9BNK - chains F and C of the 8 polymer chains in the assembly; structure by electron microscopy, 3.10 A resolution.

# Chain F
Name: Human immunodeficiency virus 1 envelope glycoprotein Gp120
Organism: Human immunodeficiency virus 1
UniProt: Q2N0S6 (Q2N0S6_9HIV1); the construct lacks a stretch of the UniProt sequence and is renumbered around it, so the offset changes along the chain: 32-141 = UniProt 31-140; 150-187 = UniProt 141-178; 188-309 = UniProt 187-308; 312-321 = UniProt 309-318; 2 more segments
Amino-acid sequence (473 residues; numbered 32 to 506 plus 9 insertion-coded residues; 11 numbers in that range are skipped by the numbering (no residue carries them; nothing is unmodelled there); the number before each row is that of its first residue; a row labelled like 187A-187H holds insertion residues (187A, then the next letters in order)):
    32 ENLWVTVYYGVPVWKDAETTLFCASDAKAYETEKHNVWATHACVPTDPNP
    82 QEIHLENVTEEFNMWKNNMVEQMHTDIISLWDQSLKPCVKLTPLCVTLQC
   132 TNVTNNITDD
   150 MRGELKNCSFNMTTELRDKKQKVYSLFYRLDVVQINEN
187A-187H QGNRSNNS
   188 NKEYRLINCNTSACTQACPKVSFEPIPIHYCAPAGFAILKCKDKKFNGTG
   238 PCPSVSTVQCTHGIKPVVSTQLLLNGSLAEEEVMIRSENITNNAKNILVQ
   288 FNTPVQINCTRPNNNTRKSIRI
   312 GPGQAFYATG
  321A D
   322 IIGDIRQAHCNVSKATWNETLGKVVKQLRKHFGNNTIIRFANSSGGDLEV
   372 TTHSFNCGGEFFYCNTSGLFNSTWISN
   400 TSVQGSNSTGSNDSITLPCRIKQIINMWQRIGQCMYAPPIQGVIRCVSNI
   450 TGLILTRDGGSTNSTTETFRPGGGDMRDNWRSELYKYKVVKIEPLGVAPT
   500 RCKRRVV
Disordered / not traced: 59-65, 400-410
Disulfides: Cys-54/Cys-74, Cys-119/Cys-205, Cys-126/Cys-196, Cys-131/Cys-157, Cys-201/Cys-433, Cys-218/Cys-247, Cys-228/Cys-239, Cys-296/Cys-331, Cys-378/Cys-445, Cys-385/Cys-418
Covalent attachments: N-acetylglucosamine (NAG) linked to Asn-88, Asn-133, Asn-156, Asn-197, Asn-234, Asn-262, Asn-276, Asn-295, Asn-301, Asn-332, Asn-339, Asn-355, Asn-363, Asn-386, Asn-392, Asn-448; glycan linked to Asn-160
Sequence notes: conflict Cys-201 (Ile200 in Q2N0S6), Asn-332 (Thr330 in Q2N0S6), Cys-433 (Ala430 in Q2N0S6), Cys-501 (Ala498 in Q2N0S6)
Reported in the primary citation:
  - post-translational modification sites: Asn-160

# Chain C
Name: Envelope glycoprotein Gp41
Organism: Human immunodeficiency virus 1
UniProt: Q2N0S6 (Q2N0S6_9HIV1); residues 518-664 here correspond to UniProt positions 515-661 (UniProt number = residue number - 3)
Amino-acid sequence (147 residues; row label = number of the first residue in the row):
   518 VFLGFLGAAGSTMGAASMTLTVQARNLLSGIVQQQSNLLRAIEAQQHLLK
   568 LTVWGIKQLQARVLAVERYLRDQQLLGIWGCSGKLICCTNVPWNSSWSNR
   618 NLSEIWDNMTWLQWDKEISNYTQIIYGLLEESQNQQEKNEQDLLALD
Disordered / not traced: 547-568
Disulfides: Cys-598/Cys-604
Covalent attachments: N-acetylglucosamine (NAG) linked to Asn-611, Asn-618
Sequence notes: conflict Cys-605 (Thr602 in Q2N0S6)

# Interface between chain F and chain C
Contacting residue pairs (10; chain F residue first):
  Tyr-39(F) with Gln-658(C)
  Thr-499(F) with Gln-658(C)
  Arg-500(F) with Leu-661(C); Ala-662(C)
  Cys-501(F) with Gln-658(C); Leu-661(C)
  Lys-502(F) with Leu-661(C); Asp-664(C)
  Arg-504(F) with Leu-661(C); Asp-664(C), salt bridge

# Summary
6 residues of chain F face 4 of chain C across their interface; the contacts include 1 salt bridge. The
salt-bridged pair is Arg-504(F)/Asp-664(C). Covalently linked N-acetylglucosamine: at Asn-88(F), Asn-133(F),
Asn-156(F), Asn-197(F), Asn-234(F) and Asn-262(F) and 10 more. Covalently linked N-acetylglucosamine: at
Asn-611(C) and Asn-618(C). The paper reports a modification site at Asn-160(F).
Here chain F is Human immunodeficiency virus 1 envelope glycoprotein Gp120 and chain C is Envelope
glycoprotein Gp41, both from Human immunodeficiency virus 1. Entry 9BNK (Cryo-EM structure of rhesus antibody
V031-a.01 in complex with HIV-1 Env BG505 DS-SOSIP) was determined by electron microscopy, deposited together
with 9BNM, 9BNP, 9BTH, 9BTI, 9BTJ, 9BTL and 9BTV.
